PDB entry 8OOA | electron microscopy, 3.18 A resolution | chains K and P of the 8 polymer chains in the assembly

[Chain K]
Molecule: DNA strand 1
Sequence (226 nucleotides; numbered -73 to 152; the number before each row is that of its first residue; numbers below 1 keep their minus sign (DC-73 is residue -73)):
   -73 CTGGAGAATC CCGGTGCCGA GGCCGCTCAA TTGGTCGTAG CAAGCTCTAG CACCGCTTAA
   -13 ACGCACGTAC GCGCTGTCCC CCGCGTTTTA ACCGCCAAGG GGATTACTCC CTAGTCTCCA
    47 GGCACGTGTC AGATATATAC ATCCTGTGCA TGTATTGAAC AGCGACCTTG CCGGTGCCAG
   107 TCGGATAGTG TTCCGAGCTC CCACTCTAGA GGATCCCCGG GTACCG
Unresolved in the structure: -73, 30-152

[Chain P]
Protein: Histone H2B
Source organism: Homo sapiens
Reference sequence: P62807 (H2B1C_HUMAN); residues -2 to 122 here correspond to UniProt positions 2-126 (UniProt number = residue number + 4)
Chain sequence (125 residues; each row starts with the number of its first residue; numbers below 1 keep their minus sign (Pro-2 is residue -2)):
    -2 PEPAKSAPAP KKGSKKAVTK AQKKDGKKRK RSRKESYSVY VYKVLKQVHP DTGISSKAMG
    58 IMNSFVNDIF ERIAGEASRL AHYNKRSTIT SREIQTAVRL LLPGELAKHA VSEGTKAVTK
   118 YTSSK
Unresolved in the structure: -2 to 29
UniProt features mapped onto this chain:
  - modified residue: Pro-2 (N-acetylproline), Glu-1 (ADP-ribosyl glutamic acid), Lys2 (N6-(2-hydroxyisobutyryl)lysine), Ser3 (ADP-ribosylserine), Lys8 (N6-(beta-hydroxybutyryl)lysine), Lys9 (N6-(2-hydroxyisobutyryl)lysine), Ser11 (Phosphoserine), Lys12 (N6-acetyllysine), Lys13 (N6-(beta-hydroxybutyryl)lysine), Lys17 (N6-(2-hydroxyisobutyryl)lysine), Lys20 (N6-(2-hydroxyisobutyryl)lysine), Lys21 (N6-(2-hydroxyisobutyryl)lysine), Lys31 (N6-(2-hydroxyisobutyryl)lysine), Glu32 (PolyADP-ribosyl glutamic acid), Ser33 (Phosphoserine), Lys40 (N6-(2-hydroxyisobutyryl)lysine), Lys43 (N6-(2-hydroxyisobutyryl)lysine), Lys54 (N6,N6-dimethyllysine), Arg76 (Dimethylated arginine), Lys82 (N6,N6,N6-trimethyllysine) and 6 more in UniProt
  - glycosylation: Ser109 (O-linked (GlcNAc) serine)
  - cross-link (Glycyl lysine isopeptide (Lys-Gly)): Lys2 (interchain with G-Cter in SUMO2), Lys17 (interchain with G-Cter in SUMO2), Lys31 (interchain with G-Cter in ubiquitin), Lys117 (interchain with G-Cter in ubiquitin)

[Chain K / chain P interface]
Contacting residue pairs - 12 pairs, chain K then chain P:
  DA-54(K) - Ile51(P)  sugar contact
  DA-54(K) - Ser52(P)  sugar contact
  DA-54(K) - Ser53(P)  hydrogen bond to the phosphate
  DG-53(K) - Tyr39(P)  hydrogen bond to the phosphate
  DG-53(K) - Gly50(P)  phosphate contact
  DG-53(K) - Ile51(P)  hydrogen bond to the phosphate
  DG-52(K) - Tyr39(P)  phosphate contact
  DT-47(K) - Arg30(P)  sugar contact
  DC-46(K) - Arg30(P)  sugar contact
  DG-34(K) - Arg83(P)  phosphate contact
  DG-34(K) - Ser84(P)  phosphate contact
  DG-34(K) - Thr85(P)  hydrogen bond to the phosphate
Other interface residues (no listed pair), chain K (8 interface residues in all): DA-45, DA-44
Other interface residues (no listed pair), chain P (11 interface residues in all): Glu32, Lys54

[Overview]
8 residues of chain K and 11 residues of chain P are in contact, with 4 hydrogen bonds. Among the polar pairs
are DA-54(K)-Ser53(P), DG-53(K)-Tyr39(P) and DG-53(K)-Ile51(P).
Chain K is DNA strand 1 and chain P is Histone H2B (Homo sapiens); the structure, CryoEM Structure INO80core
Hexasome complex Hexasome refinement state1, was determined by electron microscopy together with 8OO7, 8OO9,
8OOC, 8OOF, 8OOP, 8OOR, 8OOS and 8OOT from the same study.
